7YI5 - chains O and G of the 16 polymer chains in the assembly; structure by electron microscopy, 3.96 A resolution.

== Chain O ==
Molecule: Wisdom 601 DNA
From: synthetic construct
Sequence (167 nucleotides; each row starts with the number of its first residue; numbers below 1 keep their minus sign (DC-73 is residue -73)):
   -73 CTGGAGAATCCCGGTCTGCAGGCCGCTCAATTGGTCGTAGACAGCTCTAG
   -23 CACCGCTTAAACGCACGTACGCGCTGTCCCCCGCGTTTTAACCGCCAAGG
    27 GGATTACTCCCTAGTCTCCAGGCACGTGTCAGATATATACATCCTGTGCA
    77 TGTATTGAACAGCGACC
Disordered / not traced: 78-93

== Chain G ==
Name: Histone H3
From: Xenopus laevis
UniProtKB: A0A310TTQ1 (A0A310TTQ1_XENLA); residues 1-135 here correspond to UniProt positions 2-136 (UniProt number = residue number + 1)
Sequence (135 residues; numbered 1 to 135; the number before each row is that of its first residue):
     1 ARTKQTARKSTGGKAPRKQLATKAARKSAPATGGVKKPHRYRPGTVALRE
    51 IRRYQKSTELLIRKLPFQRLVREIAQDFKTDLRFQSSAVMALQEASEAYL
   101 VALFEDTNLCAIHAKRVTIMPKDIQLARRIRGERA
Disordered / not traced: 1-34, 135
Modified residues: Lys36 (N-trimethyllysine; M3L)

== How chain O and chain G interact ==
Pairs across the interface - 18 pairs, chain O then chain G:
  DG-24(O) with Arg83(G), phosphate contact; Phe84(G), phosphate contact; Gln85(G), phosphate contact; Ser86(G), phosphate contact
  DC-23(O) with Arg72(G), salt bridge to the phosphate; Arg83(G), phosphate contact; Phe84(G), hydrogen bond to the phosphate
  DA-13(O) with Arg63(G), salt bridge to the phosphate
  DA-5(O) with Arg42(G), salt bridge to the phosphate
  DG-3(O) with Lys115(G), phosphate contact; Arg116(G), phosphate contact; Val117(G), hydrogen bond to the phosphate; Thr118(G), hydrogen bond to the phosphate
  DC-2(O) with Arg116(G), phosphate contact
  DC69(O) with Tyr41(G), phosphate contact
  DC70(O) with Tyr41(G), phosphate contact; Arg42(G), hydrogen bond to the phosphate; Thr45(G), hydrogen bond to the phosphate
Also at the interface, not in a pair above, chain O (11 interface residues in all): DA-14, DC-4, DT71
Also at the interface, not in a pair above, chain G (19 interface residues in all): Lys37, His39, Arg40, Pro43, Leu82, Met120

== In short ==
11 residues of chain O and 19 residues of chain G are in contact, with 5 hydrogen bonds and 3 salt bridges.
Polar pairs include DC-23(O)-Phe84(G), DG-3(O)-Val117(G) and DG-3(O)-Thr118(G).
Chain O is Wisdom 601 DNA (synthetic construct) and chain G is Histone H3 (Xenopus laevis); the structure,
Cryo-EM structure of Rpd3S complex bound to H3K36me3 nucleosome in loose state, was determined by electron
microscopy together with 7YI0, 7YI1, 7YI2, 7YI3 and 7YI4 from the same study.
